9D9X - chains Hf and Pa of the 11 polymer chains in the assembly; structure by electron microscopy, 3.00 A resolution.

[Chain Hf (and Pa)]
Protein: Major capsid protein
Organism: Mycobacterium phage Bxb1
Notes: chain Pa of this document is another copy of the same molecule, construct and numbering; everything in this record applies to it too
UniProt: Q9B0A7 (Q9B0A7_BPMB1); numbering as in UniProt (aligned over 1-397)
Amino-acid sequence (397 residues; numbered 1 to 397; the number before each row is that of its first residue):
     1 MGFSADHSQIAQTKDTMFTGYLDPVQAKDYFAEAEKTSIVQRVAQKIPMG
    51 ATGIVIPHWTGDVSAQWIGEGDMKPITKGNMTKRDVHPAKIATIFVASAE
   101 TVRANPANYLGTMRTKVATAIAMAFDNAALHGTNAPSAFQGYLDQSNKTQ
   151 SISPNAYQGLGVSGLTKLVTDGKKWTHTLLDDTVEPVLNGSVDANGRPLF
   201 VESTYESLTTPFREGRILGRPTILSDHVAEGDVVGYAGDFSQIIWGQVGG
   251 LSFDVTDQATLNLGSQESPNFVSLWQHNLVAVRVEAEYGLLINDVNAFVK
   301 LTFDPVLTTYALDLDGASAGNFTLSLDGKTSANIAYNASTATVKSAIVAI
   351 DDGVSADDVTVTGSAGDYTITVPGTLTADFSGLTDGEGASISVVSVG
Unresolved in the structure: 1 (chain Pa: 1, 305-397)

[How chain Hf and chain Pa interact]
Residue-residue contacts - 37 pairs, chain Hf then chain Pa:
  His7(Hf) - Lys78(Pa)  hydrogen bond (backbone-side chain)
  Ser8(Hf) - Lys78(Pa)
  Ile10(Hf) - Lys78(Pa)  hydrogen bond (backbone-side chain)
  Ala11(Hf) - Lys78(Pa)
  Asp15(Hf) - Lys78(Pa)  salt bridge
  Met17(Hf) - Lys78(Pa)
  Met17(Hf) - Gly79(Pa)
  Met17(Hf) - Asn80(Pa)
  Met17(Hf) - Met81(Pa)
  Phe18(Hf) - Met81(Pa)  hydrophobic
  Thr19(Hf) - Lys83(Pa)
  Gly20(Hf) - Lys83(Pa)  hydrogen bond (backbone-side chain)
  Tyr21(Hf) - Ile56(Pa)  hydrogen bond (side chain-backbone)
  Tyr21(Hf) - Pro57(Pa)
  Tyr21(Hf) - Lys83(Pa)
  Glu100(Hf) - Lys90(Pa)  salt bridge
  Arg103(Hf) - Ala51(Pa)
  Arg103(Hf) - Glu287(Pa)  salt bridge
  Gln258(Hf) - Thr256(Pa)  hydrogen bond
  Gln258(Hf) - Gln258(Pa)
  Gln258(Hf) - Ala259(Pa)
  Thr260(Hf) - Thr260(Pa)
  Phe271(Hf) - Phe271(Pa)  hydrophobic
  Ser273(Hf) - Thr260(Pa)  hydrogen bond (side chain-backbone)
  Trp275(Hf) - Ile94(Pa)  hydrophobic
  Trp275(Hf) - Asp254(Pa)
  Trp275(Hf) - Thr256(Pa)
  Trp275(Hf) - Ala259(Pa)  hydrophobic
  Trp275(Hf) - Leu261(Pa)  hydrophobic
  Trp275(Hf) - Ala281(Pa)
  Trp275(Hf) - Val282(Pa)
  Trp275(Hf) - Arg283(Pa)  hydrogen bond (backbone-side chain)
  Gln276(Hf) - Leu261(Pa)
  Gln276(Hf) - Asn262(Pa)  hydrogen bond (side chain-backbone)
  His277(Hf) - Gln266(Pa)  hydrogen bond
  Asn278(Hf) - Arg283(Pa)  hydrogen bond
  Asn278(Hf) - Glu285(Pa)  hydrogen bond
Also at the interface, not in a pair above, chain Hf (22 interface residues in all): Asp6, Gln9
Also at the interface, not in a pair above, chain Pa (29 interface residues in all): Ile76, Thr77, Thr82, Val248, Val255

[Summary]
22 residues of chain Hf and 29 residues of chain Pa are in contact; the contacts include 11 hydrogen bonds and
3 salt bridges. Polar pairs include Asp15(Hf)-Lys78(Pa), Glu100(Hf)-Lys90(Pa) and Arg103(Hf)-Glu287(Pa).
Both chains are Major capsid protein (Mycobacterium phage Bxb1). Entry 9D9X (Mycobacteriophage Bxb1 Capsid -
Composite map and model) was determined by electron microscopy together with 9D9W, 9D93, 9D94 and 9D9L from
the same study.
